5BKK - chains G and H of the 8 polymer chains in the assembly; structure by electron microscopy, 3.50 A resolution.

Chain G (and H):
Protein: Calcium-gated potassium channel MthK
From: Methanothermobacter thermautotrophicus
Notes: chain H of this document is another copy of the same molecule, construct and numbering; everything in this record applies to it too
UniProt: O27564 (MTHK_METTH); residues 1-336 here = UniProt positions 1-336
Chain sequence (336 residues; row label = number of the first residue in the row):
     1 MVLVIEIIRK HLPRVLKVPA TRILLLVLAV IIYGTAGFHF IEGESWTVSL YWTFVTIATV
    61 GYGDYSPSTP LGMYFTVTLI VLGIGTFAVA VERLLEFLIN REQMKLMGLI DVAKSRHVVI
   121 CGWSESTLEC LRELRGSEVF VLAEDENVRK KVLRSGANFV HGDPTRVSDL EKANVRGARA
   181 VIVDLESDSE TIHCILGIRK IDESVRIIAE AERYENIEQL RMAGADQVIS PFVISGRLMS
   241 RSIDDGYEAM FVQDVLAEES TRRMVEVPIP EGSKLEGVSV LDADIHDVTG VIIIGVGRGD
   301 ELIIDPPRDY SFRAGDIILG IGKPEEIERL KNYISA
Disordered / not traced: 1-19 (chain H: 1-114)
Curated features (UniProtKB/Swiss-Prot):
  - motif: Thr59 to Asp64 (Selectivity filter)
  - binding site (Ca(2+)): Asp184, Glu210, Glu212
  - mutagenesis: Met107 (M107I: Elimination of the 26 kDa product and reduced levels of channel expression), Asp184 (D184N: At high calcium concentration, mean open time is short and mean closed time is long compared with wild-type)
Ion coordination: K+ site 1: Thr59 (shared with 1 residue of chain A; 1 residue of chain C; 1 residue of chain E); K+ site 2: Thr59, Val60 (shared with 2 residues of chain A; 2 residues of chain C; 2 residues of chain E)
Ligand contacts:
  - phosphatidylglycerol (PGW; (1R)-2-{[(S)-{[(2S)-2,3-dihydroxypropyl]oxy}(hydroxy)phosphoryl]oxy}-1-[(hexadecanoyloxy)methyl]ethyl (9Z)-octadec-9-enoate): Ala20, Ile23, Phe87, Ala90, Arg93, Leu94, Phe97
  - YQ4 ((R)-phenyl-[4-[(tributyl-$l4-azanyl)methyl]phenyl]methanol): Ala58, Thr59, Ile84, Phe87
What the authors report for this chain:
  - binding site for YQ4: Ile84, Phe87
  - mutagenesis - A90L (8-fold): decreased binding to TPeA
  - mutagenesis - V91F: unchanged binding to TPeA

Interface between chain G and chain H:
Residue-residue contacts (167):
  Val118(G) with Ile243(H), hydrophobic
  Glu125(G) with Glu212(H); Arg213(H)
  Ser126(G) with Phe232(H); Ser235(H), hydrogen bond; Gly236(H); Met239(H)
  Glu129(G) with Tyr214(H); Phe232(H); Gly236(H)
  Cys130(G) with Gly236(H); Met239(H), hydrophobic; Ser240(H)
  Glu133(G) with Arg237(H), salt bridge; Ser240(H), hydrogen bond; Arg241(H), salt bridge
  Leu134(G) with Ile243(H), hydrophobic
  Arg179(G) with Ile243(H); Asp244(H), salt bridge
  Ala180(G) with Ile243(H), hydrophobic
  Ile182(G) with Met239(H), hydrophobic
  Arg206(G) with Ser242(H), hydrogen bond (side chain-backbone); Ile243(H); Gly246(H)
  Ile208(G) with Met239(H); Ser242(H); Ile243(H)
  Glu210(G) with Ser235(H), hydrogen bond; Met239(H)
  Glu212(G) with Glu125(H)
  Arg213(G) with Glu125(H)
  Tyr214(G) with Glu129(H); Arg132(H); Glu258(H)
  Ile217(G) with Gln253(H); Glu258(H)
  Arg221(G) with Gln253(H); Glu258(H), salt bridge
  Gln227(G) with Ala249(H), hydrogen bond (side chain-backbone); Met250(H)
  Val228(G) with Gln253(H)
  Ile229(G) with Ser235(H); Leu238(H); Met239(H), hydrophobic; Gln253(H)
  Ser230(G) with Gln253(H), hydrogen bond (backbone-side chain); Ala257(H)
  Pro231(G) with Pro231(H); Ser235(H)
  Phe232(G) with Glu125(H); Ser126(H); Glu129(H); Phe232(H), hydrophobic
  Val233(G) with Ala257(H)
  Ile234(G) with Val252(H), hydrophobic; Ala257(H), hydrophobic
  Ser235(G) with Ser126(H); Glu210(H); Ile229(H); Pro231(H)
  Gly236(G) with Ser126(H); Glu129(H); Cys130(H); Glu133(H)
  Arg237(G) with Arg132(H); Leu256(H); Ala257(H), hydrogen bond (side chain-backbone); Glu259(H)
  Leu238(G) with Ile229(H)
  Met239(G) with Ile182(H), hydrophobic; Asp184(H); Ala209(H); Glu210(H); Ile229(H), hydrophobic
  Ser240(G) with Cys130(H); Glu133(H), hydrogen bond
  Arg241(G) with Glu259(H), salt bridge; Met264(H); Glu266(H)
  Ser242(G) with Arg206(H), hydrogen bond (backbone-side chain); Ile208(H)
  Ile243(G) with Val118(H), hydrophobic; Leu134(H), hydrophobic; Arg179(H); Ala180(H), hydrophobic; Ile182(H), hydrophobic; Arg206(H); Ile208(H), hydrophobic
  Asp244(G) with Arg179(H), salt bridge
  Asp245(G) with Arg206(H); Glu266(H)
  Gly246(G) with Arg206(H)
  Tyr247(G) with Glu266(H); Gly297(H); Arg298(H); Gly299(H), hydrogen bond (side chain-backbone); Asp300(H), hydrogen bond (side chain-backbone); Glu301(H); Leu302(H); Ile317(H), hydrophobic; Leu319(H)
  Glu248(G) with Leu256(H); Met264(H); Glu266(H); Leu319(H)
  Ala249(G) with Gln227(H), hydrogen bond (backbone-side chain)
  Met250(G) with Gln227(H); Leu302(H)
  Phe251(G) with Met264(H), hydrophobic; Ile294(H), hydrophobic; Leu302(H); Leu319(H), hydrophobic
  Val252(G) with Ile234(H), hydrophobic; Leu256(H), hydrophobic
  Gln253(G) with Ile217(H); Arg221(H); Val228(H); Ile229(H); Ser230(H), hydrogen bond
  Leu256(G) with Arg237(H); Glu248(H); Val252(H), hydrophobic; Leu256(H), hydrophobic
  Ala257(G) with Ser230(H); Val233(H); Ile234(H), hydrophobic; Arg237(H), hydrogen bond (backbone-side chain)
  Glu258(G) with Tyr214(H); Ile217(H); Arg221(H), salt bridge
  Glu259(G) with Arg237(H); Arg241(H), salt bridge
  Arg262(G) with Ile304(H), hydrogen bond (side chain-backbone)
  Arg263(G) with Arg241(H)
  Met264(G) with Glu248(H); Phe251(H), hydrophobic
  Glu266(G) with Arg241(H); Asp245(H); Glu248(H)
  His286(G) with Asp305(H), salt bridge
  Asp287(G) with Arg308(H), salt bridge
  Gly290(G) with Asp305(H)
  Ile292(G) with Ile292(H), hydrophobic; Asp305(H)
  Ile294(G) with Phe251(H), hydrophobic; Ile292(H); Ile294(H), hydrophobic
  Gly297(G) with Tyr247(H)
  Gly299(G) with Tyr247(H)
  Asp300(G) with Tyr247(H), hydrogen bond (backbone-side chain)
  Glu301(G) with Tyr247(H)
  Leu302(G) with Tyr247(H), hydrophobic; Met250(H), hydrophobic; Phe251(H), hydrophobic
  Ile304(G) with Phe251(H), hydrophobic; Val255(H), hydrophobic; Arg262(H), hydrogen bond (backbone-side chain)
  Asp305(G) with Arg262(H); His286(H), salt bridge; Ile292(H)
  Arg308(G) with His286(H)
  Ile317(G) with Asp245(H); Tyr247(H), hydrophobic
  Leu319(G) with Tyr247(H); Glu248(H); Phe251(H), hydrophobic
  Ile321(G) with Ile294(H), hydrophobic
Interface residues without a listed pair, chain G (76 interface residues in all): Thr127, Val183, Asp184, Asp254, Val255, Ile293, Glu326
Interface residues without a listed pair, chain H (74 interface residues in all): Asp254, Arg263, Gly290, Ile293

In short:
Chain G and chain H form an interface of 76 and 74 residues respectively, with 17 hydrogen bonds and 11 salt
bridges. Polar contacts include Glu133(G)-Arg237(H), Glu133(G)-Arg241(H) and Arg179(G)-Asp244(H). Bound to
chain G: compound YQ4 and phosphatidylglycerol. From the paper: a binding site for YQ4 at Ile84(G) and
Phe87(G); A90L of chain G reduces binding to TPeA.
Both chains are Calcium-gated potassium channel MthK (Methanothermobacter thermautotrophicus). Entry 5BKK
(bbTBA-bound closed MthK channel in nanodisc) was determined by electron microscopy, deposited together with
8FZ7, 8DJB, 5BKI and 5BKJ.
